7ARL - chains E and V of the 5 polymer chains in the assembly; structure by electron microscopy, 3.20 A resolution.

== Chain E ==
Molecule: Lipoprotein-releasing system transmembrane protein LolE
Organism: Escherichia coli (strain K12)
UniProtKB: P75958 (LOLE_ECOLI); numbering as in UniProt (aligned over 1-414)
Chain sequence (414 residues; row label = number of the first residue in the row):
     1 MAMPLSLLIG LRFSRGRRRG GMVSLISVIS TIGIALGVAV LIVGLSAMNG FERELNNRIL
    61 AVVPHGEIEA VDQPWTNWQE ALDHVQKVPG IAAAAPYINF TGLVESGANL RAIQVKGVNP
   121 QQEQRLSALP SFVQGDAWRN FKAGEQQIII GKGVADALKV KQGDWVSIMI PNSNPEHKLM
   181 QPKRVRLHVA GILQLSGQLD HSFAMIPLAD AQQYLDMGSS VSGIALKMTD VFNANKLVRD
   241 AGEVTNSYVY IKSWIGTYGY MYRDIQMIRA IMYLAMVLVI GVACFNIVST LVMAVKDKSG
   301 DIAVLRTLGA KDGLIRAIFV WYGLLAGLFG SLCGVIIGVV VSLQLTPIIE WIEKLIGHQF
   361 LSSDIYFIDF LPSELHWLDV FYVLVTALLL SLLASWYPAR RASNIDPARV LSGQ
Unresolved in the structure: 1-3, 413-414
Ligand contacts: lipoprotein (Z41; (2S)-3-hydroxypropane-1,2-diyl dihexadecanoate): Leu36, Val40, Met267, Ile268, Ile271, Met272, Leu278

== Chain V ==
Molecule: LPP
Organism: Escherichia coli K-12
Chain sequence (10 residues; each row starts with the number of its first residue):
     1 CSSNAKIDQL
Glycans and other covalent adducts: palmitic acid (PLM) linked to Cys1

== Interface between chain E and chain V ==
Contacting residue pairs - 9 pairs, chain E then chain V:
  Tyr248(E) with Leu10(V), hydrogen bond (side chain-backbone)
  Ile251(E) with Leu10(V)
  Gly256(E) with Ile7(V); Asp8(V); Gln9(V)
  Tyr260(E) with Asn4(V); Lys6(V)
  Arg263(E) with Ser3(V)
  Asp264(E) with Cys1(V)
Also at the interface, not in a pair above, chain E (9 interface residues in all): Tyr250, Thr257, Met267

== Overview ==
9 residues of chain E and 8 residues of chain V are in contact, with 1 hydrogen bond. The hydrogen-bonded pair
is Tyr248(E)-Leu10(V). Ligands of chain E: lipoprotein. Palmitic acid is covalently linked to Cys1(V).
Chain E is Lipoprotein-releasing system transmembrane protein LolE (Escherichia coli (strain K12)) and chain V
is LPP (Escherichia coli K-12); the structure, LolCDE in complex with lipoprotein and ADP, was determined by
electron microscopy together with 7ARH, 7ARI, 7ARJ, 7ARK and 7ARM from the same study.
